PDB entry 2PFL | X-ray diffraction, 2.90 A resolution | chains A and B

== Chain A (and B) ==
Molecule: Protein (pyruvate formate-lyase)
From: Escherichia coli
Notes: EC 2.3.1.54; chain B of this document is another copy of the same molecule, construct and numbering; everything in this record applies to it too
UniProtKB: P09373 (PFLB_ECOLI); residues 1-759 here correspond to UniProt positions 2-760 (UniProt number = residue number + 1)
Amino-acid sequence (759 residues; row label = number of the first residue in the row):
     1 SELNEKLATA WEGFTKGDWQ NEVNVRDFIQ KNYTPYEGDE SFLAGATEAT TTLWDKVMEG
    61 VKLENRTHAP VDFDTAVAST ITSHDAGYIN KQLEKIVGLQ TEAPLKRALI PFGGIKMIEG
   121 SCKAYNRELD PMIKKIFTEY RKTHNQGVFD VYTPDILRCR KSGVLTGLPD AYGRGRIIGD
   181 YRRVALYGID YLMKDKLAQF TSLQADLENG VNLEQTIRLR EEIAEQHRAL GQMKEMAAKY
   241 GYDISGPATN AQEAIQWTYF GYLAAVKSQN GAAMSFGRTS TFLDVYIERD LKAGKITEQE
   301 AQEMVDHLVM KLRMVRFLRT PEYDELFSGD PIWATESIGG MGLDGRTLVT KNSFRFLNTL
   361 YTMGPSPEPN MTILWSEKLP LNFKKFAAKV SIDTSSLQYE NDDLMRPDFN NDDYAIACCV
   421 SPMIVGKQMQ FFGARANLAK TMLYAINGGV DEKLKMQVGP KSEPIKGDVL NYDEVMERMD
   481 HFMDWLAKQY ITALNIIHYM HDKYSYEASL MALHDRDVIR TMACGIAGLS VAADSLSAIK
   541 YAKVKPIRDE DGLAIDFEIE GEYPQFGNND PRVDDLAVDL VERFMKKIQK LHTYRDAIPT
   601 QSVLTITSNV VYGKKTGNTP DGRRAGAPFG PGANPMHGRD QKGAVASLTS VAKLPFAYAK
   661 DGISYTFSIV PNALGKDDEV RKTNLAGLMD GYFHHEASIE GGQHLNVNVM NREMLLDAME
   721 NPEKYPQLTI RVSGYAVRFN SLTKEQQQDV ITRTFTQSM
Swiss-Prot annotation at these positions:
  - active site: Cys418 (S-acetylcysteine intermediate), Cys419 (Cysteine radical intermediate)
  - modified residue: Lys62 (N6-acetyllysine), Lys106 (N6-succinyllysine), Lys116 (N6-acetyllysine), Lys123 (N6-succinyllysine), Lys194 (N6-acetyllysine), Lys453 (N6-acetyllysine), Lys466 (N6-succinyllysine), Lys540 (N6-acetyllysine), Lys590 (N6-acetyllysine), Lys653 (N6-succinyllysine), Gly734 (Glycine radical)
Ion coordination: Na+: Ala652, Leu654, Glu700, Gly701

== Interface between chain A and chain B ==
Contacting residue pairs (78):
  Ala78(A) - Tyr140(B)
  Phe112(A) - Tyr140(B)
  Ile136(A) - Ile136(B)  hydrophobic
  Phe137(A) - Tyr140(B)  hydrophobic
  Tyr140(A) - Ala78(B)  hydrophobic
  Tyr140(A) - Phe112(B)
  Tyr140(A) - Phe137(B)  hydrophobic
  Tyr140(A) - Arg141(B)  hydrogen bond (backbone-side chain)
  Arg141(A) - Tyr140(B)  hydrogen bond (side chain-backbone)
  Lys142(A) - Glu221(B)  salt bridge
  Lys142(A) - Glu225(B)  salt bridge
  Gln146(A) - Arg228(B)
  Asp150(A) - Phe200(B)
  Asp150(A) - Ala224(B)
  Asp150(A) - Glu225(B)
  Asp150(A) - Arg228(B)  salt bridge
  Val151(A) - Arg220(B)  hydrogen bond (backbone-side chain)
  Val151(A) - Glu221(B)
  Tyr152(A) - Arg220(B)  hydrogen bond (backbone-side chain)
  Thr153(A) - Gln204(B)
  Thr153(A) - Leu207(B)
  Thr153(A) - Arg220(B)
  Pro154(A) - Gln204(B)
  Asp155(A) - Gln204(B)  hydrogen bond
  Phe200(A) - Asp150(B)
  Gln204(A) - Thr153(B)
  Gln204(A) - Pro154(B)
  Gln204(A) - Asp155(B)  hydrogen bond
  Leu207(A) - Thr153(B)
  Leu207(A) - Thr492(B)
  Leu207(A) - Ile496(B)  hydrophobic
  Glu208(A) - Lys488(B)
  Glu208(A) - Gln489(B)
  Glu208(A) - Thr492(B)
  Gly210(A) - His592(B)
  Leu213(A) - Asn495(B)
  Leu213(A) - Thr593(B)
  Leu213(A) - Tyr594(B)
  Glu214(A) - Arg218(B)  salt bridge
  Glu214(A) - Tyr499(B)
  Glu214(A) - Tyr594(B)
  Glu214(A) - Arg595(B)
  Ile217(A) - Val151(B)
  Ile217(A) - Asn495(B)
  Ile217(A) - Tyr499(B)  hydrophobic
  Ile217(A) - Met500(B)  hydrophobic
  Arg218(A) - Glu214(B)  salt bridge
  Arg218(A) - Tyr499(B)
  Arg220(A) - Val151(B)  hydrogen bond (side chain-backbone)
  Arg220(A) - Tyr152(B)  hydrogen bond (side chain-backbone)
  Arg220(A) - Thr153(B)
  Glu221(A) - Lys142(B)  salt bridge
  Glu221(A) - Val151(B)
  Glu221(A) - Met500(B)
  Glu221(A) - Lys503(B)  salt bridge
  Glu221(A) - Tyr504(B)  hydrogen bond
  Ala224(A) - Asp150(B)
  Glu225(A) - Lys142(B)  salt bridge
  Arg228(A) - Gln146(B)
  Arg228(A) - Asp150(B)  salt bridge
  Lys488(A) - Glu208(B)
  Gln489(A) - Glu208(B)
  Thr492(A) - Leu207(B)
  Thr492(A) - Glu208(B)
  Asn495(A) - Leu213(B)
  Asn495(A) - Ile217(B)
  Ile496(A) - Leu207(B)  hydrophobic
  Tyr499(A) - Glu214(B)
  Tyr499(A) - Ile217(B)  hydrophobic
  Tyr499(A) - Arg218(B)
  Met500(A) - Glu221(B)
  Lys503(A) - Glu221(B)  salt bridge
  Tyr504(A) - Glu221(B)  hydrogen bond
  His592(A) - Gly210(B)
  Thr593(A) - Leu213(B)
  Tyr594(A) - Leu213(B)
  Tyr594(A) - Glu214(B)
  Arg595(A) - Glu214(B)
Also at the interface, not in a pair above, chain A (45 interface residues in all): Met132, Glu139, Gly147, Asn209
Also at the interface, not in a pair above, chain B (45 interface residues in all): Met132, Glu139, Gly147, Asn209

== Overview ==
The chain A/chain B interface involves 45 residues from each chain, with 10 hydrogen bonds and 10 salt
bridges. Polar contacts include Lys142(A)-Glu221(B), Lys142(A)-Glu225(B) and Asp150(A)-Arg228(B). From
UniProt: active-site residues Cys418(A) and Cys419(A) on chain A.
Both chains are Protein (pyruvate formate-lyase) (Escherichia coli). Entry 2PFL (Crystal structure of pfl from
e.coli) was determined by X-ray diffraction together with 1CM5 from the same study.
